Entry 6UEP (X-ray diffraction, 2.05 A resolution); this record covers chains B and F of the 3 polymer chains in the assembly.

Chain B:
Name: TATA-box-binding protein 1
From: Arabidopsis thaliana
UniProtKB: P28147 (TBP1_ARATH); residues 1-200 here = UniProt positions 1-200
Amino-acid sequence (219 residues; row label = number of the first residue in the row; numbers below 1 keep their minus sign (Met-18 is residue -18)):
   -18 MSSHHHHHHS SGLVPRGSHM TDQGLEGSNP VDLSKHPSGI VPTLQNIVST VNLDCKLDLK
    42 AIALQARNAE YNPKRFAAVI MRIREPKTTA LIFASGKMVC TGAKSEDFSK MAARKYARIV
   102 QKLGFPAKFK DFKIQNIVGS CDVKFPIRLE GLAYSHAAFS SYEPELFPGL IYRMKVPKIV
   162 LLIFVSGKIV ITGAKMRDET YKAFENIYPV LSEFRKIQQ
Not modelled in the structure: -18 to 9
Construct notes: initiating methionine (-18); expression tag (-17 to 0)
Swiss-Prot annotation at these positions:
  - modified residue: Thr2 (N-acetylthreonine)

Chain F:
Molecule: 14-nt DNA strand
Sequence (14 nucleotides; numbered 215 to 228; the number before each row is that of its first residue):
   215 TGCCCCTTTA TAGC

Interface between chain B and chain F:
Contacting residue pairs (30):
  Gln26(B) - DT223(F)  sugar contact
  Gln26(B) - DA224(F)  sugar contact
  Asn27(B) - DT222(F)  base contact
  Asn27(B) - DT223(F)  base contact
  Val29(B) - DT222(F)  base contact
  Arg56(B) - DC220(F)  phosphate contact
  Arg56(B) - DT221(F)  salt bridge to the phosphate
  Phe57(B) - DC220(F)  sugar contact
  Arg63(B) - DT221(F)  phosphate contact
  Arg63(B) - DT222(F)  salt bridge to the phosphate
  Thr70(B) - DT221(F)  phosphate contact
  Thr70(B) - DT222(F)  hydrogen bond to the phosphate
  Leu72(B) - DT221(F)  sugar contact
  Thr82(B) - DT221(F)  base contact
  Thr82(B) - DT222(F)  hydrogen bond to the sugar
  Gly83(B) - DT222(F)  phosphate contact
  Lys85(B) - DT223(F)  phosphate contact
  Val119(B) - DT223(F)  base contact
  Val119(B) - DA224(F)  base contact
  Phe148(B) - DA226(F)  base contact
  Pro149(B) - DA226(F)  base contact
  Pro149(B) - DG227(F)  sugar contact
  Leu163(B) - DT225(F)  base contact
  Phe165(B) - DT225(F)  base contact
  Phe165(B) - DA226(F)  sugar contact
  Ser167(B) - DA226(F)  hydrogen bond to the phosphate
  Lys169(B) - DT225(F)  phosphate contact
  Lys169(B) - DA226(F)  phosphate contact
  Val171(B) - DA224(F)  base contact
  Val171(B) - DT225(F)  sugar contact
Also at the interface, not in a pair above, chain B (22 interface residues in all): Ile61, Lys68, Ser121

Overview:
22 residues of chain B and 8 residues of chain F are in contact, with 3 hydrogen bonds and 2 salt bridges.
Polar contacts include Thr82(B)-DT222(F), Thr70(B)-DT222(F) and Ser167(B)-DA226(F).
Here chain B is TATA-box-binding protein 1 (Arabidopsis thaliana) and chain F is a 14-nt DNA strand. Entry
6UEP (Structure of A. thaliana TBP bound to a DNA site with a C-C mismatch) was determined by X-ray
diffraction together with 6UEO, 6UEQ and 6UER from the same study.
